Entry 3OH2 (X-ray diffraction, 2.14 A resolution); this record covers chain A.

[Chain A]
Molecule: UDP-sugar pyrophosphorylase
Source organism: Leishmania major
Notes: EC 2.7.7.64
Reference sequence: D3G6S4 (D3G6S4_LEIMA); residue numbers follow UniProt; this construct covers 1-630
Sequence (641 residues; each row starts with the number of its first residue):
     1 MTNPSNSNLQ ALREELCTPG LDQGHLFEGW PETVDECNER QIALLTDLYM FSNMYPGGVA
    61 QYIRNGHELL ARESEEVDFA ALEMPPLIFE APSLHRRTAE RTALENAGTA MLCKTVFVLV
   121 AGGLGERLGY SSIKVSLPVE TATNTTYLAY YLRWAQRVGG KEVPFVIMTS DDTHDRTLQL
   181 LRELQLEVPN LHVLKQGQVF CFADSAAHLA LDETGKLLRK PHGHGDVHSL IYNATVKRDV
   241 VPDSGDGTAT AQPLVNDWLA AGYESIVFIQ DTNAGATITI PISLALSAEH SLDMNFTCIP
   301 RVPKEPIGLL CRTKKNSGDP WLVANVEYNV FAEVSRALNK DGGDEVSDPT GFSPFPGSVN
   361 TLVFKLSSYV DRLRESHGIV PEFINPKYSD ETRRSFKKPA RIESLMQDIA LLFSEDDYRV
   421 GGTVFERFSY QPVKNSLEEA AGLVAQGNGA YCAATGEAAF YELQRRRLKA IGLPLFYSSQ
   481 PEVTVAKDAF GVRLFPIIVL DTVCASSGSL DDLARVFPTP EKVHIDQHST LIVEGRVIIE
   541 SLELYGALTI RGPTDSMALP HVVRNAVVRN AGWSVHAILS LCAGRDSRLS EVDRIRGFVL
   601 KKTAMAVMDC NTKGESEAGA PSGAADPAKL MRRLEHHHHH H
Not modelled in the structure: 1-2, 237-250, 340-350, 582-585, 611-641
Differences from the reference sequence: expression tag (631-641)
Residues lining bound ligands: galactose-uridine-5'-diphosphate (GDU): Val120, Ala121, Gly122, Gly123, Met168, Gln196, Pro221, His222, Gly223, His224, Gln270, Asp271, Pro306, Ile307, Gly308, Asn325, Glu327, Tyr328, Ser358, Val359, Asn360, Leu405, Gln407, Tyr430, Lys434

[Summary]
Bound to chain A: galactose-uridine-5'-diphosphate.
Chain A is UDP-sugar pyrophosphorylase (Leishmania major); the structure, Protein structure of USP from L.
major bound to URIDINE-5'-DIPHOSPHATE-GALACTOSE, was determined by X-ray diffraction, deposited together with
3OGZ, 3OH0, 3OH1, 3OH3 and 3OH4.
